8A5Y - chains K and W of the 17 polymer chains in the assembly; structure by electron microscopy, 4.90 A resolution (low resolution: residue-level contacts below are approximate; hydrogen-bond / salt-bridge calls are withheld).

[Chain K]
Protein: Anaphase-promoting complex subunit CDC16
Source organism: Saccharomyces cerevisiae
UniProtKB: P09798 (CDC16_YEAST); numbering as in UniProt (aligned over 1-840)
Chain sequence (850 residues; numbered 1 to 850; the number before each row is that of its first residue):
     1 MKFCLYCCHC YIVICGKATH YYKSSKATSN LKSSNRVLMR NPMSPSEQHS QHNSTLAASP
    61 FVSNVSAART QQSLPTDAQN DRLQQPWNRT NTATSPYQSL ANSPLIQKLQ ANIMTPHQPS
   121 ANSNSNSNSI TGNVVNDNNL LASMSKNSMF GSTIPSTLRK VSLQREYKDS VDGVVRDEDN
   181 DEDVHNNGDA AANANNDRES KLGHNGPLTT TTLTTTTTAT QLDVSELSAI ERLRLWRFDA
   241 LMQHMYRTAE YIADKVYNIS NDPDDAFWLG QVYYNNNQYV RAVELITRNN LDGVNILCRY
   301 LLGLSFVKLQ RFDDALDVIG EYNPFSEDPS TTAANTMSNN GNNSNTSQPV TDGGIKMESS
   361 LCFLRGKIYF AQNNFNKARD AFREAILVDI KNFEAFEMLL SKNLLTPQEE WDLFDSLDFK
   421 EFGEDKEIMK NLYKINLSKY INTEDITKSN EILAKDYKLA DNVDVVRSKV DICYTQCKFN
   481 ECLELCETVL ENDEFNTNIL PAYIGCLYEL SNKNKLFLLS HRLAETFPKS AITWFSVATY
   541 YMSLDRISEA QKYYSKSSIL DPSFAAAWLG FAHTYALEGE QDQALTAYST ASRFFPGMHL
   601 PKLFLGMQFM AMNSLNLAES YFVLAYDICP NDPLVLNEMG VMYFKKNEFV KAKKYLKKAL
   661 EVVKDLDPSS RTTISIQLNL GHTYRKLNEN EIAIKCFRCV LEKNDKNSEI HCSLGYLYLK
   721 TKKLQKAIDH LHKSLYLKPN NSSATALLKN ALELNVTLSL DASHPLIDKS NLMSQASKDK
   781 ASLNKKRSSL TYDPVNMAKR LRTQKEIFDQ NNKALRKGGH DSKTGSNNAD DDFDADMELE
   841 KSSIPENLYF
Disordered / not traced: 1-228, 327-351, 759-850
Disulfide bonds: Cys-482/Cys-506
Sequence notes: expression tag (841-850)
UniProt features mapped onto this chain:
  - mutagenesis: Ser-44 (S44A: Abolishes phosphorylation; when associated with A-59; A-95; A-103; A-115 and A-406), Ser-59 (S59A: Abolishes phosphorylation; when associated with A-44; A-95; A-103; A-115 and A-406), Ser-95 (S95A: Abolishes phosphorylation; when associated with A-44; A-59; A-103; A-115 and A-406), Ser-103 (S103A: Abolishes phosphorylation; when associated with A-44; A-59; A-95; A-115 and A-406), Thr-115 (T115A: Abolishes phosphorylation; when associated with A-44; A-59; A-95; A-103 and A-406), Thr-406 (T406A: Abolishes phosphorylation; when associated with A-44; A-59; A-95; A-103 and A-115), Cys-482 (C482Y: In CDC16-264; G2/M cell cycle arrest at 36 degrees Celsius), Ser-530 (S530P: In CDC16-183; G2/M cell cycle arrest at 37 degrees Celsius), Ser-557 (S557F: In CDC16-1; G2/M cell cycle arrest at 36 degrees Celsius)

[Chain W]
Protein: Anaphase-promoting complex subunit CDC26
Source organism: Saccharomyces cerevisiae
UniProtKB: P14724 (CDC26_YEAST); residues 1-124 here = UniProt positions 1-124
Chain sequence (124 residues; row label = number of the first residue in the row):
     1 MIRRAPTTLQ LSHDDVTSLI DDLNEQKLKQ QLNIEKTKYF QGKNGGSLHS NTDFQDTSQN
    61 IEDNNNDNDN DIDEDDDMSS YNDKAASVAH TRVLNSLHLS TDSNTAHETS NANDNHNPFY
   121 IREE
Disordered / not traced: 36-124
UniProt features mapped onto this chain:
  - modified residue: Ser-12 (Phosphoserine)

[Interface between chain K and chain W]
Residue-residue contacts (57; chain K residue first):
  Tyr-474(K) with Met-1(W); Arg-3(W)
  Cys-477(K) with Arg-3(W)
  Tyr-508(K) with Arg-3(W)
  Phe-535(K) with Ile-2(W)
  Thr-539(K) with Ile-2(W)
  Tyr-554(K) with Ile-2(W)
  Ala-565(K) with Met-1(W)
  Ala-566(K) with Met-1(W)
  Leu-569(K) with Met-1(W)
  His-573(K) with Ile-2(W); Arg-3(W); Arg-4(W)
  Ala-576(K) with Arg-4(W)
  Leu-600(K) with Met-1(W); Arg-3(W)
  Phe-604(K) with Ile-2(W); Arg-3(W); Arg-4(W)
  Met-607(K) with Arg-4(W)
  Asp-632(K) with Arg-3(W)
  Leu-634(K) with Arg-3(W)
  Asn-637(K) with Pro-6(W)
  Glu-638(K) with Thr-7(W)
  Val-641(K) with Leu-9(W)
  Phe-644(K) with Leu-9(W)
  Arg-671(K) with Arg-3(W); Ala-5(W); Pro-6(W)
  Ser-675(K) with Pro-6(W); Thr-8(W)
  Leu-678(K) with Thr-8(W)
  Asn-679(K) with Leu-9(W)
  His-682(K) with Leu-9(W)
  Arg-685(K) with Leu-11(W); Asp-15(W)
  Lys-686(K) with Asp-15(W)
  Glu-709(K) with Gln-10(W)
  Cys-712(K) with Leu-11(W)
  Ser-713(K) with Leu-11(W)
  Tyr-716(K) with Asp-15(W); Val-16(W); Leu-19(W)
  Leu-719(K) with Leu-19(W); Leu-23(W)
  Ser-743(K) with His-13(W); Val-16(W)
  Ala-746(K) with Ile-20(W)
  Leu-747(K) with Val-16(W); Ile-20(W)
  Asn-750(K) with Ile-20(W); Leu-23(W); Asn-24(W); Lys-27(W)
  Glu-753(K) with Lys-27(W)
  Leu-754(K) with Leu-23(W); Lys-27(W)
Interface residues without a listed pair, chain K (45 interface residues in all): Pro-501, Gly-505, Gly-570, Tyr-588, Lys-720, Lys-722, Ser-742

[Summary]
45 residues of chain K face 19 of chain W across their interface. Curated annotation (UniProt) lists 9
mutagenesis sites on chain K.
Here chain K is Anaphase-promoting complex subunit CDC16 and chain W is Anaphase-promoting complex subunit
CDC26, both from Saccharomyces cerevisiae. Entry 8A5Y (S. cerevisiae apo unphosphorylated APC/C) was
determined by electron microscopy.
